PDB entry 3ECP | X-ray diffraction, 2.50 A resolution | chains A and C of the 3 polymer chains in the assembly

[Chain A]
Molecule: Tn5 transposase
Source organism: Escherichia coli
Notes: fragment: Tn5 transposase
UniProtKB: Q08JA5 (Q08JA5_ECOLX); residues 1-476 here correspond to UniProt positions 5-480 (UniProt number = residue number + 4)
Chain sequence (477 residues; numbered 1 to 477; the number before each row is that of its first residue):
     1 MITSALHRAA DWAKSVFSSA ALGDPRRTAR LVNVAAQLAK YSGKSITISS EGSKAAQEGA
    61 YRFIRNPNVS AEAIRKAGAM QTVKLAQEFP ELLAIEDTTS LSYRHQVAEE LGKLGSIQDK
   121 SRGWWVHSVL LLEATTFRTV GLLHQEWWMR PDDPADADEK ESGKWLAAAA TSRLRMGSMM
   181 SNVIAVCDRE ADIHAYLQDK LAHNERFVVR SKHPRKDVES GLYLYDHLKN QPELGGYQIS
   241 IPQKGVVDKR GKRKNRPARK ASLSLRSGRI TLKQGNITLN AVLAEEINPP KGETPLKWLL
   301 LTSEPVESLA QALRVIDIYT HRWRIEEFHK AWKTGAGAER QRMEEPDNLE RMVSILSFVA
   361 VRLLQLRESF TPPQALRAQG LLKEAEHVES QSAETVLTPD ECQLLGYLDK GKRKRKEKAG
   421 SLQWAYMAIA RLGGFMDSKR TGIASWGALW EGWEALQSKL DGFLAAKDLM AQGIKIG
Disordered / not traced: 1-2, 373-389
Construct notes: engineered mutation Lys54 (Glu58 in Q08JA5), Ala56 (Met60 in Q08JA5), Pro372 (Leu376 in Q08JA5); cloning artifact (477)
What the authors report for this chain:
  - binding site for DNA non-transferred strand (chain C): Arg210, Tyr237, Trp298, Tyr319, Arg322
  - conformationally variable residues (loop rearrangement, side-chain flip): Glu285 to Lys297, Trp323
  - catalytic residues: Glu326 (citing earlier work)
  - mutagenesis - R322A: abolished catalytic activity
  - mutagenesis - R210A: decreased catalytic activity

[Chain C]
Molecule: DNA non-transferred strand
Sequence (20 nucleotides; row label = number of the first residue in the row):
     1 CTGACTCTTA TACACAAGTC

[Chain A / chain C interface]
Residue-residue contacts - 33 pairs, chain A then chain C:
  Arg210(A) - DC1(C)  salt bridge to the phosphate
  Tyr237(A) - DT2(C)  hydrogen bond to the base
  Ile239(A) - DT2(C)  base contact
  Ile241(A) - DT2(C)  sugar contact
  Pro242(A) - DG3(C)  phosphate contact
  Gln243(A) - DC5(C)  hydrogen bond to the base
  Lys244(A) - DG3(C)  hydrogen bond to the base
  Lys244(A) - DA4(C)  base contact
  Lys244(A) - DC5(C)  base contact
  Arg256(A) - DG3(C)  salt bridge to the phosphate
  Leu263(A) - DT2(C)  base contact
  Leu296(A) - DT2(C)  phosphate contact
  Trp298(A) - DC1(C)  sugar contact
  Trp298(A) - DT2(C)  stacking on the base
  Ile316(A) - DT2(C)  base contact
  Tyr319(A) - DC1(C)  hydrogen bond to the phosphate
  Thr320(A) - DT2(C)  base contact
  Arg322(A) - DC1(C)  salt bridge to the phosphate
  Trp323(A) - DG3(C)  phosphate contact
  Trp323(A) - DA4(C)  sugar contact
  Glu326(A) - DC1(C)  hydrogen bond to the base
  Glu326(A) - DG3(C)  hydrogen bond to the base
  Arg367(A) - DC5(C)  salt bridge to the phosphate
  Phe435(A) - DT6(C)  phosphate contact
  Ser438(A) - DT6(C)  base contact
  Ser438(A) - DC7(C)  hydrogen bond to the base
  Ser438(A) - DT8(C)  base contact
  Lys439(A) - DT6(C)  base contact
  Ile443(A) - DC5(C)  phosphate contact
  Ala444(A) - DC5(C)  phosphate contact
  Ala444(A) - DT6(C)  phosphate contact
  Ser445(A) - DC5(C)  hydrogen bond to the phosphate
  Ser445(A) - DT6(C)  hydrogen bond to the phosphate
Other interface residues (no listed pair), chain A (27 interface residues in all): Asp188, Lys330, Ala448

[In short]
27 residues of chain A face 8 of chain C across their interface; the contacts include 9 hydrogen bonds, 4 salt
bridges and 1 aromatic stacking contact. Polar contacts include Tyr237(A)-DT2(C), Gln243(A)-DC5(C) and
Lys244(A)-DG3(C). From the paper: the catalytic residue Glu326(A); R322A of chain A abolishes catalytic
activity.
Chain A is Tn5 transposase (Escherichia coli) and chain C is DNA non-transferred strand; the structure,
Crystal Structure Of Tn5 Transposase Complexed With 5' Phosphorylated Transposon End DNA, was determined by
X-ray diffraction.
